Entry 6TE0 (electron microscopy, 3.92 A resolution); this record covers chains M and G of the 23 polymer chains in the assembly.

Chain M:
Molecule: oligomycin sensitivity conferring protein (OSCP)
Source organism: Euglena gracilis
Sequence (267 residues; each row starts with the number of its first residue; numbers below 1 keep their minus sign (Met-1 is residue -1)):
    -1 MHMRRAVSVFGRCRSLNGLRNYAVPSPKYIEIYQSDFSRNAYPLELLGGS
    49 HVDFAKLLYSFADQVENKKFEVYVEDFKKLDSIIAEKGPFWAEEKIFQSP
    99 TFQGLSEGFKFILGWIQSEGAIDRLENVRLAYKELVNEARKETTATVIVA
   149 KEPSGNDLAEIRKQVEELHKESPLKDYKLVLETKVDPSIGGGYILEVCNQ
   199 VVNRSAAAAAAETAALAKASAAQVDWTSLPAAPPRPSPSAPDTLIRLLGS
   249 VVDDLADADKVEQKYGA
Disordered / not traced: -1 to 21, 265

Chain G:
Molecule: ATP synthase F1 subunit gamma protein
Source organism: Euglena gracilis
Sequence (306 residues; numbered 1 to 306; the number before each row is that of its first residue):
     1 MPGGGTIRFWREKLEGYKKYHQIVKTIKMVTLAKYRQTVVRTRVRDQTLR
    51 YTRKALDAKTQDDQEVIEKSECLLYVPITTNRGSCGALNTNMVRYLQEVE
   101 NPKMTIISVGKKALDAMTKVFQDTYRRTILNDMKQAMSFQFAAYVLEHMN
   151 TVPWDRAQIVYNRYHGAASQKLAIFNLPKFEDWKQKLEEDSAGDGKIEED
   201 GLLQSLPMKTALGELEETAVEDFYNFHSCLAVLNAVSENELSEYAARIVA
   251 VENQLGNITGLMQLADYTYNKTRKELITAELLEIIGTMTAMHAGKKVGLK
   301 KTEFWK
Disordered / not traced: 1-2, 306

Interface between chain M and chain G:
Contacting residue pairs (18; chain M residue first):
  Pro23(M) - Trp305(G)  hydrophobic
  Ile28(M) - Trp305(G)  hydrophobic
  Tyr31(M) - Lys300(G)
  Tyr31(M) - Lys301(G)
  Tyr31(M) - Thr302(G)  hydrogen bond (side chain-backbone)
  Tyr31(M) - Glu303(G)
  Gln32(M) - Glu303(G)
  Asp34(M) - Lys301(G)  salt bridge
  Ser48(M) - Leu299(G)
  Phe109(M) - Phe304(G)
  Phe109(M) - Trp305(G)  hydrophobic
  Gly112(M) - Phe304(G)
  Trp113(M) - Lys300(G)  hydrogen bond (side chain-backbone)
  Trp113(M) - Lys301(G)
  Trp113(M) - Phe304(G)
  Ser116(M) - Phe304(G)
  Glu117(M) - Leu299(G)
  Glu117(M) - Lys300(G)
Other interface residues (no listed pair), chain M (13 interface residues in all): Asp51, Phe95

In short:
The interface between chain M and chain G involves 13 residues on one side and 7 on the other, with 2 hydrogen
bonds and 1 salt bridge. Among the polar pairs are Asp34(M)-Lys301(G), Tyr31(M)-Thr302(G) and
Trp113(M)-Lys300(G).
Here chain M is oligomycin sensitivity conferring protein (OSCP) and chain G is ATP synthase F1 subunit gamma
protein, both from Euglena gracilis. Entry 6TE0 (Cryo-EM structure of Euglena gracilis mitochondrial ATP
synthase, OSCP/F1/c-ring, rotational state 3) was determined by electron microscopy, deposited together with
6TDU, 6TDV, 6TDW, 6TDX, 6TDY and 6TDZ.
